Entry 4ZV1 (X-ray diffraction, 1.52 A resolution); this record covers chain A.

# Chain A
Name: AncQR
From: synthetic construct
Amino-acid sequence (233 residues; numbered 1 to 233; the number before each row is that of its first residue):
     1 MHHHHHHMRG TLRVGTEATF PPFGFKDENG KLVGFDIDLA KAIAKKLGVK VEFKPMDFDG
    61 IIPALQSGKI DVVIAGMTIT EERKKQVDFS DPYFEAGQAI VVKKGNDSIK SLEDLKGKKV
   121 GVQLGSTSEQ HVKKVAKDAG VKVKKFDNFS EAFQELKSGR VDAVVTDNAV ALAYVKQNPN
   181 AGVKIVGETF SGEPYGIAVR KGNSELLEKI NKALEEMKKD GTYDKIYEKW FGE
Disordered / not traced: 1-6, 233
Residues lining bound ligands: arginine (ARG): Glu17, Phe20, Phe58, Ala75, Gly76, Met77, Thr78, Arg83, Gln123, Gly125, Ser126, Thr127, Asp167, Glu193, Tyr195

# Summary
Chain A binds arginine.
Chain A is AncQR (synthetic construct); the structure, An ancestral arginine-binding protein bound to
arginine, was determined by X-ray diffraction (same publication as 4ZV2).
